Entry 9CQ4 (electron microscopy, 3.27 A resolution); this record covers chains Y and Z of the 12 polymer chains in the assembly.

== Chain Y (and Z) ==
Protein: T-cell surface glycoprotein CD3 zeta chain
Source organism: Homo sapiens
Notes: chain Z of this document is another copy of the same molecule, construct and numbering; everything in this record applies to it too
UniProtKB: P20963 (CD3Z_HUMAN); residues 1-164 here = UniProt positions 1-164
Amino-acid sequence (173 residues; each row starts with the number of its first residue):
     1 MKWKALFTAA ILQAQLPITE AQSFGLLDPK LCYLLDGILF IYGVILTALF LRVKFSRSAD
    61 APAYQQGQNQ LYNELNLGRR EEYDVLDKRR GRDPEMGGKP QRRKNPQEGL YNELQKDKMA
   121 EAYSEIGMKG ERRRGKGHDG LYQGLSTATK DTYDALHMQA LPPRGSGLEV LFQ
Disordered / not traced: 1-28, 56-173 (chain Z: 1-27, 58-173)
Differences from the reference sequence: expression tag (165-173)
Swiss-Prot annotation at these positions:
  - modified residue: Ser58 (Phosphoserine), Tyr64 (Phosphotyrosine), Tyr72 (Phosphotyrosine), Tyr83 (Phosphotyrosine), Tyr111 (Phosphotyrosine), Tyr123 (Phosphotyrosine), Tyr142 (Phosphotyrosine), Tyr153 (Phosphotyrosine)

== Chain Y / chain Z interface ==
Cross-chain cystine bridges: Cys32(Y)-Cys32(Z)
Residue-residue contacts (20):
  Pro29(Y) - Cys32(Z)  hydrophobic
  Leu31(Y) - Tyr33(Z)
  Cys32(Y) - Cys32(Z)  disulfide
  Cys32(Y) - Asp36(Z)
  Leu35(Y) - Asp36(Z)
  Asp36(Y) - Asp36(Z)
  Asp36(Y) - Leu39(Z)
  Leu39(Y) - Asp36(Z)
  Leu39(Y) - Leu39(Z)  hydrophobic
  Leu39(Y) - Phe40(Z)
  Phe40(Y) - Leu39(Z)  hydrophobic
  Tyr42(Y) - Thr47(Z)  hydrogen bond
  Leu46(Y) - Leu46(Z)
  Leu46(Y) - Thr47(Z)
  Leu46(Y) - Phe50(Z)  hydrophobic
  Thr47(Y) - Tyr42(Z)
  Thr47(Y) - Leu46(Z)
  Leu49(Y) - Phe50(Z)
  Phe50(Y) - Phe50(Z)  hydrophobic
  Val53(Y) - Phe50(Z)  hydrophobic
Interface residues without a listed pair, chain Z (14 interface residues in all): Gly43, Leu49, Val53, Lys54, Arg57

== Overview ==
Chain Y and chain Z form an interface of 13 and 14 residues respectively, with 1 disulfide bond and 1 hydrogen
bond. Its one hydrogen-bonded contact is Tyr42(Y)-Thr47(Z).
Both chains are T-cell surface glycoprotein CD3 zeta chain (Homo sapiens). Entry 9CQ4 (G115 gamma delta
TCR/CD3 complex bound by OKT3 Fab) was determined by electron microscopy together with 9CQ7, 9CQ8 and 9CQL
from the same study.
